Entry 2BV5 (X-ray diffraction, 1.80 A resolution); this record covers chain A.

[Chain A]
Protein: Tyrosine-protein phosphatase, non-receptor type 5
Organism: Homo sapiens
Notes: EC 3.1.3.48; fragment: catalytic domain, residues 256-537
UniProt: P54829 (PTN5_HUMAN); numbering as in UniProt (aligned over 256-537)
Amino-acid sequence (282 residues; each row starts with the number of its first residue):
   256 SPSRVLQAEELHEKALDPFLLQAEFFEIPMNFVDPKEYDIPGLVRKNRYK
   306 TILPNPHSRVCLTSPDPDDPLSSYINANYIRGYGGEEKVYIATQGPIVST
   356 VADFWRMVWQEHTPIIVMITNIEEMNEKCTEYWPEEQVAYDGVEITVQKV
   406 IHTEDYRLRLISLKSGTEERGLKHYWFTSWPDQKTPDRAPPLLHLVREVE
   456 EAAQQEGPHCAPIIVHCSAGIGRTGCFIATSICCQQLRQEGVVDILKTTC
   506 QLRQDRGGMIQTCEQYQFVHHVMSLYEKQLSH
Construct notes: engineered mutation Pro257 (Ala in P54829); variant Asp289 (Val in P54829), Leu298 (Arg in P54829), Val299 (Cys in P54829), Thr517 (His in P54829)
Modified residues: Cys472 (s-acetyl-cysteine; SCY)
What the authors report for this chain:
  - binding site for sulfate ion: Trp435, Lys439, Arg478, Gln520
  - contacts within the chain: Asp437-Gln438 (hydrogen bond), Thr440-Arg443 (backbone contact), Pro441-Ala444 (backbone contact)

[Summary]
From the paper: a binding site for sulfate ion at Trp435, Lys439 and Arg478 among others; contacts within the
chain involving Gln438, Asp437 and Thr440 among others.
Chain A is Tyrosine-protein phosphatase, non-receptor type 5 (Homo sapiens); the structure, Crystal structure
of the human protein tyrosine phosphatase PTPN5 at 1.8A resolution, was determined by X-ray diffraction,
deposited together with 2A8B and 2BIJ.
